6H7W - chains B and A of the 20 polymer chains in the assembly; structure by electron microscopy, 11.40 A resolution (very low resolution: no residue pairs are listed; an interface is given only as per-side residue counts).

== Chain B (and A) ==
Protein: Putative vacuolar protein sorting-associated protein
Organism: Chaetomium thermophilum (strain DSM 1495 / CBS 144.50 / IMI 039719)
Notes: chain A of this document is another copy of the same molecule, construct and numbering; everything in this record applies to it too
UniProtKB: G0SH11 (G0SH11_CHATD); residues 183-550 here = UniProt positions 183-550
Sequence (368 residues; numbered 183 to 550; the number before each row is that of its first residue):
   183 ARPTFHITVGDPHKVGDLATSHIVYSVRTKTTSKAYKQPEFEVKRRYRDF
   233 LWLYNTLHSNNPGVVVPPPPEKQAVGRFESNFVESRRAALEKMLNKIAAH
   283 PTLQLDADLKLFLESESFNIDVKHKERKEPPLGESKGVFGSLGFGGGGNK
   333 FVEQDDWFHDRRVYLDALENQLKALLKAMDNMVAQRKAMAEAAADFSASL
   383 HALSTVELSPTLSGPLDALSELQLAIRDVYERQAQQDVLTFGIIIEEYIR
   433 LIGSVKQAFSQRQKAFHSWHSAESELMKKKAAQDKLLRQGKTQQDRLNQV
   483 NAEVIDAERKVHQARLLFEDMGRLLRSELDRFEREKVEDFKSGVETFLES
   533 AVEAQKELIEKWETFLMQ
Disordered / not traced: 312-330

== How chain B and chain A interact ==
At this resolution (11 A) residue pairs are not listed: 31 residues of chain B and 30 of chain A lie at the interface.

== Summary ==
Chain B and chain A form an interface of 31 and 30 residues respectively.
Both chains are Putative vacuolar protein sorting-associated protein (Chaetomium thermophilum (strain DSM 1495
/ CBS 144.50 / IMI 039719)). Entry 6H7W (Model of retromer-Vps5 complex assembled on membrane) was determined
by electron microscopy (same publication as 5W8M).
